PDB entry 6AGB | electron microscopy, 3.48 A resolution | chains A and F of the 11 polymer chains in the assembly

Chain A:
Molecule: Ribonuclease P RNA
From: Saccharomyces cerevisiae (strain ATCC 204508 / S288c)
Sequence (369 nucleotides; each row starts with the number of its first residue):
     1 GUGGAACAGU GGUAAUUCCU ACGAUUAAGA AACCUGUUUA CAGAAGGAUC CCCACCUAUG
    61 GGCGGGUUAU CAGAUAUUAU CAGGUGGGAA AUUCGGUGGA ACACAGUGGA GCCUUGUCCU
   121 CCGGGUUAAU GUCGCUUUUG GCAUUGGCCC CUGCUCCUGA GAGAAGAAAU AUACUGGGGA
   181 ACCAGUCUUU ACCGACCGUU GUUAUCAGAA AUUCACGGAG UUCGGCCUAG GUCGGACUCC
   241 GAUGGGAACG GCAACGGUUG UUCCGUUUGA CUUGUCGCCC GCUACGGCGU GAGCGUCAAG
   301 GUCUGUUGAG UGCAAUCGUA GGACGUCAUU AGUGGCGAAC CCGAUACCGA UUACUGCUGC
   361 UGUUCCAGC

Chain F:
Name: Ribonucleases P/MRP protein subunit POP6
From: Saccharomyces cerevisiae (strain ATCC 204508 / S288c)
Notes: EC 3.1.26.5
Reference sequence: P53218 (POP6_YEAST); residue numbers follow UniProt; this construct covers 1-158
Sequence (158 residues; each row starts with the number of its first residue):
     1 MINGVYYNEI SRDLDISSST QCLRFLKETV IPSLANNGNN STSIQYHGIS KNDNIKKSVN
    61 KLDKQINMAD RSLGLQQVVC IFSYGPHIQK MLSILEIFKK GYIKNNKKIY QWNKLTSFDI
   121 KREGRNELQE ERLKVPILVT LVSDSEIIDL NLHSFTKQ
Not modelled in the structure: 1

Chain A / chain F interface:
Pairs across the interface - 26 pairs, chain A then chain F:
  U26(A) - Arg132(F)  base contact
  A44(A) - Lys51(F)  hydrogen bond to the base
  A45(A) - Lys90(F)  salt bridge to the phosphate
  A45(A) - Ser93(F)  hydrogen bond to the phosphate
  A45(A) - Glu96(F)  hydrogen bond to the base
  A45(A) - Ile97(F)  base contact
  G46(A) - Lys56(F)  hydrogen bond to the base
  G46(A) - Val59(F)  base contact
  G46(A) - Ile97(F)  base contact
  G47(A) - Lys51(F)  base contact
  G47(A) - Asn54(F)  hydrogen bond to the phosphate
  G47(A) - Lys90(F)  hydrogen bond to the base
  G66(A) - Lys61(F)  phosphate contact
  U67(A) - Lys61(F)  salt bridge to the phosphate
  U68(A) - Thr20(F)  hydrogen bond to the phosphate
  U68(A) - Asp53(F)  base contact
  A69(A) - Ser19(F)  hydrogen bond to the phosphate
  A69(A) - Asn52(F)  phosphate contact
  U70(A) - Asn52(F)  hydrogen bond to the base
  C71(A) - Lys51(F)  base contact
  C71(A) - Asn52(F)  base contact
  A72(A) - Lys51(F)  base contact
  U78(A) - Arg122(F)  salt bridge to the phosphate
  U78(A) - Leu133(F)  phosphate contact
  A79(A) - Arg132(F)  base contact
  A79(A) - Lys134(F)  hydrogen bond to the base
Other interface residues (no listed pair), chain A (17 interface residues in all): A48, U77, U80
Other interface residues (no listed pair), chain F (21 interface residues in all): Ile55, Asn60, Lys100, Arg125

In short:
17 residues of chain A and 21 residues of chain F are in contact, with 10 hydrogen bonds and 3 salt bridges.
Among the polar pairs are A44(A)-Lys51(F), A45(A)-Glu96(F) and G46(A)-Lys56(F).
Here chain A is Ribonuclease P RNA and chain F is Ribonucleases P/MRP protein subunit POP6, both from
Saccharomyces cerevisiae (strain ATCC 204508 / S288c). Entry 6AGB (Cryo-EM structure of yeast Ribonuclease P)
was determined by electron microscopy, deposited together with 6AH3.
